Entry 3CVH (X-ray diffraction, 2.90 A resolution); this record covers chains A and C of the 5 polymer chains in the assembly.

Chain A:
Protein: H-2 class I histocompatibility antigen, K-B alpha chain
From: Mus musculus
Notes: fragment: sequence database residues 21-295
UniProtKB: P01901 (HA1B_MOUSE); residues 1-274 here correspond to UniProt positions 22-295 (UniProt number = residue number + 21)
Sequence (274 residues; numbered 1 to 274; the number before each row is that of its first residue):
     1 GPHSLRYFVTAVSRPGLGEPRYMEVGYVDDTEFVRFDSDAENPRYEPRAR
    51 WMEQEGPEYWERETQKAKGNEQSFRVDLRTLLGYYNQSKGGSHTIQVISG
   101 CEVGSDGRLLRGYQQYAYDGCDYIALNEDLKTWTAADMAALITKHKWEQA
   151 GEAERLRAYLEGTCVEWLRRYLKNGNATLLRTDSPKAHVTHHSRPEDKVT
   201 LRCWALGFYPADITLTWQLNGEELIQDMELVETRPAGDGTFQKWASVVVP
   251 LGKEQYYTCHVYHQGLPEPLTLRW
Disulfide bonds: Cys-101/Cys-164, Cys-203/Cys-259
UniProt features mapped onto this chain:
  - glycosylation (N-linked (GlcNAc...) asparagine): Asn-86, Asn-176

Chain C:
Protein: Ovalbumin
From: Gallus gallus
Notes: fragment: sequence database residues 258-265
UniProtKB: P01012 (OVAL_CHICK); residues 1-8 here correspond to UniProt positions 258-265 (UniProt number = residue number + 257)
Sequence (8 residues; numbered 1 to 8; the number before each row is that of its first residue):
     1 SIINFEKL

How chain A and chain C interact:
Residue-residue contacts (37):
  Tyr-7(A) / Ser-1(C)  hydrogen bond (side chain-backbone)
  Tyr-7(A) / Ile-2(C)  hydrophobic
  Val-9(A) / Ile-2(C)  hydrophobic
  Val-9(A) / Phe-5(C)  hydrophobic
  Glu-24(A) / Ile-2(C)
  Glu-63(A) / Ser-1(C)  hydrogen bond
  Lys-66(A) / Ser-1(C)  hydrogen bond
  Lys-66(A) / Ile-2(C)  hydrogen bond (side chain-backbone)
  Lys-66(A) / Asn-4(C)
  Asn-70(A) / Ile-2(C)
  Asn-70(A) / Ile-3(C)
  Asn-70(A) / Asn-4(C)
  Asn-70(A) / Phe-5(C)  hydrogen bond (side chain-backbone)
  Phe-74(A) / Phe-5(C)  hydrophobic
  Asp-77(A) / Lys-7(C)
  Asp-77(A) / Leu-8(C)  hydrogen bond (side chain-backbone)
  Thr-80(A) / Leu-8(C)
  Leu-81(A) / Leu-8(C)  hydrophobic
  Tyr-84(A) / Leu-8(C)  hydrogen bond (side chain-backbone)
  Val-97(A) / Phe-5(C)  hydrophobic
  Gln-114(A) / Phe-5(C)
  Tyr-116(A) / Phe-5(C)
  Tyr-116(A) / Leu-8(C)  hydrophobic
  Thr-143(A) / Leu-8(C)  hydrogen bond (side chain-backbone)
  Trp-147(A) / Glu-6(C)
  Trp-147(A) / Lys-7(C)  hydrogen bond (side chain-backbone)
  Ala-150(A) / Glu-6(C)
  Glu-152(A) / Glu-6(C)
  Arg-155(A) / Ile-3(C)
  Arg-155(A) / Asn-4(C)  hydrogen bond (side chain-backbone)
  Arg-155(A) / Glu-6(C)
  Leu-156(A) / Ile-3(C)  hydrophobic
  Tyr-159(A) / Ser-1(C)  hydrogen bond (side chain-backbone)
  Tyr-159(A) / Ile-2(C)
  Tyr-159(A) / Ile-3(C)  hydrophobic
  Trp-167(A) / Ser-1(C)
  Tyr-171(A) / Ser-1(C)  hydrogen bond (side chain-backbone)
Also at the interface, not in a pair above, chain A (29 interface residues in all): Leu-5, Tyr-22, Tyr-45, Ser-73, Ser-99, Tyr-123

In short:
The interface between chain A and chain C involves 29 residues on one side and 8 on the other; the contacts
include 12 hydrogen bonds. Polar pairs include Tyr-7(A)/Ser-1(C), Glu-63(A)/Ser-1(C) and Lys-66(A)/Ser-1(C).
Chain A is H-2 class I histocompatibility antigen, K-B alpha chain (Mus musculus) and chain C is Ovalbumin
(Gallus gallus); the structure, How TCR-like antibody recognizes MHC-bound peptide, was determined by X-ray
diffraction (same publication as 3CVI).
